5GJU - chain A; structure by X-ray diffraction, 1.60 A resolution.

# Chain A
Molecule: ATP-dependent RNA helicase DeaD
Source organism: Escherichia coli (strain K12)
Notes: EC 3.6.4.13
Reference sequence: P0A9P6 (DEAD_ECOLI); numbering as in UniProt (aligned over 6-210)
Amino-acid sequence (205 residues; each row starts with the number of its first residue):
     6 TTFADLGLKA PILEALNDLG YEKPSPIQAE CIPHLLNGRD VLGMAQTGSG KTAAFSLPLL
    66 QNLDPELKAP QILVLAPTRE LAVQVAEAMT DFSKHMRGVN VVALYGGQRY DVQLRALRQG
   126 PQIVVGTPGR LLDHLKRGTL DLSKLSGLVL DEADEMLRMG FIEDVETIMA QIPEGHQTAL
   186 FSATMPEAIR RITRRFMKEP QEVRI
Disordered / not traced: 111-116
Ligand contacts: adenosine monophosphate (AMP): Phe8, Tyr26, Glu27, Lys28, Pro29, Ser30, Gln33, Gln51, Thr52, Gly53, Ser54, Gly55, Lys56, Thr57, Ala58, Gln89
Swiss-Prot annotation at these positions:
  - motif: Thr6 to Ala34 (Q motif), Asp156 to Asp159 (DEAD box)
  - binding site (ATP): Ala50 to Thr57
  - mutagenesis: Glu157 (E157Q: Abolishes ATPase activity, drastically reduces helicase activity. In vivo acts as a dominant negative mutation in the presence of the wild-type protein at low temperature)

# Overview
Chain A binds adenosine monophosphate. Curated annotation (UniProt) lists 8 ATP-binding residues and one
mutagenesis site.
Chain A is ATP-dependent RNA helicase DeaD (Escherichia coli (strain K12)); the structure, DEAD-box RNA
helicase, was determined by X-ray diffraction together with 5GI4 from the same study.
